Entry 8PXA (X-ray diffraction, 1.30 A resolution); this record covers chain AAA.

[Chain AAA]
Protein: Bromodomain-containing protein 4
Organism: Homo sapiens
Reference sequence: O60885 (BRD4_HUMAN); residue numbers follow UniProt; this construct covers 44-168
Sequence (127 residues; numbered 42 to 168; the number before each row is that of its first residue):
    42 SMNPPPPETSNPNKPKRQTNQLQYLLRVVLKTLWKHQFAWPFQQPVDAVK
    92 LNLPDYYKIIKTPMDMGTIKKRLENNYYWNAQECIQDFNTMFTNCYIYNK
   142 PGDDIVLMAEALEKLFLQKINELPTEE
Unresolved in the structure: 42, 168
Differences from the reference sequence: expression tag (42-43)
Small-molecule neighbours: I0Z (1,3-dimethyl-5-[1-[[(3S)-1-(1-propan-2-ylpiperidin-4-yl)carbonylpiperidin-3-yl]methyl]benzimidazol-2-yl]pyridin-2-one): W81, P82, F83, Q85, V87, L92, L94, Y97, Y139, N140, D144, D145, I146, M149
UniProt features mapped onto this chain:
  - site: N140 (Acetylated histone binding)
  - cross-link: K99 (Glycyl lysine isopeptide (Lys-Gly) (interchain with G-Cter in SUMO2))
  - natural variant: D145 (D145G: Found in a patient with a neurodevelopmental syndrome; uncertain significance)
  - mutagenesis: N140 (N140A: Abolishes binding to acetylated histones)
From the paper describing this entry:
  - binding site for I0Z: W81, L92, Y97, N140, D144, I146
  - specificity-determining residues: D144
  - conformationally variable residues: D144

[Overview]
Bound to chain AAA: compound I0Z. Curated annotation (UniProt) lists one mutagenesis site. The paper reports a
binding site for I0Z at W81, L92 and Y97 among others; the specificity determinant D144.
Chain AAA is Bromodomain-containing protein 4 (Homo sapiens); the structure, N-TERMINAL BROMODOMAIN OF HUMAN
BRD4 WITH
(S)-5-(1-((1-(1-isopropylpiperidine-4-carbonyl)piperidin-3-yl)methyl)-1H-benzo[d]imidazol-2-yl)-1,3-dimethylpyridin-2(1H)-one,
was determined by X-ray diffraction, deposited together with 8PX2 and 8PX8.
